PDB entry 9FKD | electron microscopy, 3.30 A resolution | chains H and L of the 5 polymer chains in the assembly

# Chain H
Name: DB3 Fab Heavy chain
From: synthetic construct
Notes: antibody fragment or engineered binder
Sequence (239 residues; each row starts with the number of its first residue):
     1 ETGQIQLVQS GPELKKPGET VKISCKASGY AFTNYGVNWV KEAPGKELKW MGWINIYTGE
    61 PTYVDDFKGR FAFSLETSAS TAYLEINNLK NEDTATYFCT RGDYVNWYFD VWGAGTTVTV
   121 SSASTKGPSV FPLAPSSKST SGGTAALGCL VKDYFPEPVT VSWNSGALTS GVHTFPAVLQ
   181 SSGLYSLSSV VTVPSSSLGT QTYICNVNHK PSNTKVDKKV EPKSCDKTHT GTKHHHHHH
Disordered / not traced: 1-2, 137-142, 227-239
Disulfide bonds: C25-C99, C149-C205
Residues lining bound ligands: progesterone (STR): G36, N38, W53, G102, D103, Y104, W107, F109

# Chain L
Name: DB3 Fab Light Chain
From: synthetic construct
Notes: antibody fragment or engineered binder
Sequence (222 residues; row label = number of the first residue in the row):
     1 ETGDVVMTQI PLSLPVSLGE QASISCRSSQ SLIHSNGNTY LHWYLQKPGQ SPKLLMYKVS
    61 NRFYGVPDRF SGSGSGTDFT LKISRVEAED LGIYFCSQSS HVPPTFGGGT KLEIKRTVAA
   121 PSVFIFPPSD EQLKSGTASV VCLLNNFYPR EAKVQWKVDN ALQSGNSQES VTEQDSKDST
   181 YSLSSTLTLS KADYEKHKVY ACEVTHQGLS SPVTKSFNRG EC
Disordered / not traced: 1-2
Disulfide bonds: C26-C96, C142-C202
Residues lining bound ligands: progesterone (STR): H34, S99, V102

# Interface between chain H and chain L
Pairs across the interface (37; chain H residue first):
  E47(H) - F106(L)
  L48(H) - F95(L)  hydrophobic
  L48(H) - F106(L)
  W50(H) - P103(L)  hydrophobic
  W50(H) - P104(L)
  N106(H) - Y40(L)
  N106(H) - H42(L)
  W107(H) - Y40(L)  hydrophobic
  W107(H) - H42(L)  hydrogen bond (backbone-side chain)
  W107(H) - S99(L)  hydrogen bond (backbone-side chain)
  Y108(H) - H42(L)
  Y108(H) - L54(L)  hydrophobic
  Y108(H) - Y57(L)  hydrophobic
  F109(H) - Y44(L)  hydrogen bond (backbone-side chain)
  W112(H) - P52(L)
  G113(H) - S51(L)
  F131(H) - S129(L)
  L133(H) - F126(L)  hydrophobic
  A134(H) - F126(L)
  A146(H) - F126(L)
  K152(H) - S139(L)
  H173(H) - N145(L)
  H173(H) - S182(L)
  F175(H) - L143(L)  hydrophobic
  F175(H) - S170(L)
  F175(H) - T172(L)
  F175(H) - S182(L)
  F175(H) - S184(L)
  P176(H) - S170(L)  hydrogen bond (backbone-side chain)
  P176(H) - V171(L)
  V178(H) - Q168(L)
  V178(H) - E169(L)
  L179(H) - Q168(L)
  V190(H) - L143(L)  hydrophobic
  T192(H) - N145(L)
  K218(H) - E131(L)  salt bridge
  C225(H) - C222(L)  disulfide
Interface residues without a listed pair, chain H (33 interface residues in all): E42, F98, D110, V130, P132, L147, L150, T174, S188, K223
Interface residues without a listed pair, chain L (38 interface residues in all): H34, Q46, K58, F63, G107, F124, P127, P128, Q132, V141, N146, L183
Inter-chain disulfides: C225(H)-C222(L)

# Summary
33 residues of chain H and 38 residues of chain L are in contact; the contacts include 1 disulfide bond, 4
hydrogen bonds and 1 salt bridge. Polar contacts include K218(H)-E131(L), W107(H)-H42(L) and W107(H)-S99(L).
Progesterone is bound between chain H and chain L.
Here chain H is DB3 Fab Heavy chain and chain L is DB3 Fab Light Chain, both from synthetic construct. Entry
9FKD (Progesterone-bound DB3 Fab in complex with computationally designed DBPro1156_2 protein binder) was
determined by electron microscopy together with 8S1X from the same study.
